1N32 - chains A and D of the 23 polymer chains in the assembly; structure by X-ray diffraction, 3.00 A resolution.

# Chain A
Molecule: 16S ribosomal RNA
Source organism: Thermus thermophilus
Sequence (1522 nucleotides; each row starts with the number of its first residue; note: 42 numbers in that range are skipped by the numbering (no residue carries them; nothing is unmodelled there); a row labelled like 190A-190L holds insertion residues (190A, then the next letters in order); numbering starts at 0):
     0 UUUGUUGGAGAGUUUGAUCCUGGCUCAGGGUGAACGCUGGCGGCGUGCCU
    50 AAGACAUGCAAGUCGUGCGGG
    73 CCGCGGGGUUUU
    88 ACUCCG
    95 UGGUC
   101 AGCGGCGGACGGGUGAGUAACGCGUGGGU
  129A G
   130 ACCUACCCGGAAGAGGGGGACAACCCGGGGAAACUCGGGCUAAUCCCCCA
   180 UGUGGACCCGC
190A-190L CCCUUGGGGUGU
   191 GUCCAAAGGGCUUU
   216 GCCCGCUUCCGGAUGGGCCCGCGUCCCAUCAGCUAGUUGGUGGGGUAAUG
   266 GCCCACCAAGGCGACGACGGGUAGCCGGUCUGAGAGGAUGGCCGGCCACA
   316 GGGGCACUGAGACACGGGCCCCACUCCUACGGGAGGCAGCAGUUAGGAAU
   366 CUUCCGCAAUGGGCGCAAGCCUGACGGAGCGACGCCGCUUGGAGGAAGAA
   416 GCCCUUCGGGGUGUAAACUCCUGAA
   442 CCCGGGACGAAACCCCCGACGA
   474 GGGGACUGACGGUACCGGG
   494 GUAAUAGCGCCGGCCAACUCCGUGCCAGCAGCCGCGGUAAUACGGAGGGC
   544 GCGAGCGUUACCCGGAUUCACUGGGCGUAAAGGGCGUGUAGGCGGCCUGG
   594 GGCGUCCCAUGUGAAAGACCACGGCUCAACCGUGGGGGAGCGUGGGAUAC
   644 GCUCAGGCUAGACGGUGGGAGAGGGUGGUGGAAUUCCCGGAGUAGCGGUG
   694 AAAUGCGCAGAUACCGGGAGGAACGCCGAUGGCGAAGGCAGCCACCUGGU
   744 CCACCCGUGACGCUGAGGCGCGAAAGCGUGGGGAGCAAACCGGAUUAGAU
   794 ACCCGGGUAGUCCACGCCCUAAACGAUGCGCGCUAGGUCUCUGGGUCU
   848 CCUGGGGGCCGAAGCUAACGCGUUAAGCGCGCCGCCUGGGGAGUACGGCC
   898 GCAAGGCUGAAACUCAAAGGAAUUGACGGGGGCCCGCACAAGCGGUGGAG
   948 CAUGUGGUUUAAUUCGAAGCAACGCGAAGAACCUUACCAGGCCUUGACAU
   998 GCUAGG
 1003A G
  1004 AACCCGGGUGAAAGCCUGGGGUGCCCC
1030A-1030D GCGA
  1031 GGGGAGCCCUAGCACAGGUGCUGCAUGGCCGUCGUCAGCUCGUGCCGUGA
  1081 GGUGUUGGGUUAAGUCCCGCAACGAGCGCAACCCCCGCCGUUAGUUGCCA
  1131 GCGGUUCGGCCGGGCACUCUAACGGGACUGCCCGCGAAA
  1171 GCGGGAGGAAGGAGGGGACGACGUCUGGUCAGCAUGGCCCUUACGGCCUG
  1221 GGCGACACACGUGCUACAAUGCCCACUACAAAGCGAUGCCACCCGGCAAC
  1271 GGGGAGCUAAUCGCAAAAAGGUGGGCCCAGUUCGGAUUGGGGUCUGCAAC
  1321 CCGACCCCAUGAAGCCGGAAUCGCUAGUAAUCGCGGAUCAG
 1361A C
  1362 CAUGCCGCGGUGAAUACGUUCCCGGGCCUUGUACACACCGCCCGUCACGC
  1412 CAUGGGAGCGGGCUCUACCCGAAGUCGCCGGG
  1446 AGCCUACGGG
  1459 CAGGCGCCGAGGGUAGGGCCCGUGACUGGGGCGAAGUCGUAACAAGGUAG
  1509 CUGUACCGGAAGGUGCGGCUGGAUCACCUCCUUUCU
Unresolved in the structure: 0-4, 1535-1538
Bound ions: Mg2+ site 1: U12, G22; Mg2+ site 2: G15, U920; Mg2+ site 3 near G21 (its only coordinating residue here); Mg2+ site 4: G46, G394; Mg2+ site 5: C48, G115; Mg2+ site 6 near G52 (its only coordinating residue here); Mg2+ site 7 near A53 (its only coordinating residue here); Mg2+ site 8: A59, U387; Mg2+ site 9: G61, U62, G105; Mg2+ site 10: G70, U98; Mg2+ site 11: G107, G324, G326; Mg2+ site 12: A109, G331; 88 more Mg2+ sites not listed
Residues lining bound ligands: paromomycin (PAR): C1404, G1405, U1406, C1407, A1408, C1409, C1490, G1491, A1492, A1493, G1494, U1495, C1496
Reported in the primary citation:
  - contacts within the chain: G530-A1492
  - conformationally variable residues (side-chain flip): G530, A1492, A1493

# Chain D
Molecule: 30S ribosomal protein S4
Source organism: Thermus thermophilus
Reference sequence: P80373 (RS4_THETH); residues 2-209 here correspond to UniProt positions 1-208 (UniProt number = residue number - 1)
Sequence (208 residues; row label = number of the first residue in the row):
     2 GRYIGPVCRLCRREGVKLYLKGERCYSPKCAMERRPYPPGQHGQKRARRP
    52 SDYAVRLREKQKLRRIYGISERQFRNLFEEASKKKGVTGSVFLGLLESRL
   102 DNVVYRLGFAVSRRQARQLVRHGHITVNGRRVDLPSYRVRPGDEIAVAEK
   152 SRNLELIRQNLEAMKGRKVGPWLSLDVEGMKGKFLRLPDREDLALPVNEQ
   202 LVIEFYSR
Bound ions: Zn2+: Cys9, Cys12, Cys26, Cys31; Mg2+: Ala82, Ser83, Lys85, Thr89

# Interface between chain A and chain D
Residue-residue contacts (120; chain A residue first):
  A8(A) - Arg57(D)  base contact
  A8(A) - Glu205(D)  hydrogen bond to the base
  A8(A) - Ser208(D)  hydrogen bond to the base
  A8(A) - Arg209(D)  hydrogen bond to the base
  A26(A) - Arg209(D)  hydrogen bond to the base
  G28(A) - Arg76(D)  salt bridge to the phosphate
  C400(A) - Arg73(D)  salt bridge to the phosphate
  C401(A) - Arg73(D)  salt bridge to the phosphate
  C401(A) - Asn77(D)  hydrogen bond to the phosphate
  G402(A) - Gln74(D)  hydrogen bond to the phosphate
  G402(A) - Leu135(D)  sugar contact
  G402(A) - Ser137(D)  hydrogen bond to the phosphate
  C403(A) - Arg3(D)  salt bridge to the phosphate
  C403(A) - Gln74(D)  phosphate contact
  C403(A) - Arg122(D)  hydrogen bond to the sugar
  C403(A) - Pro136(D)  phosphate contact
  C403(A) - Ser137(D)  hydrogen bond to the phosphate
  U404(A) - Gly2(D)  hydrogen bond to the base
  U404(A) - Arg118(D)  salt bridge to the phosphate
  U404(A) - Arg122(D)  phosphate contact
  U405(A) - Gly2(D)  hydrogen bond to the base
  G406(A) - Ile5(D)  sugar contact
  G406(A) - Gln119(D)  hydrogen bond to the base
  G407(A) - Ser113(D)  phosphate contact
  G407(A) - Arg115(D)  salt bridge to the phosphate
  G407(A) - Gln116(D)  hydrogen bond to the phosphate
  G407(A) - Gln119(D)  sugar contact
  A408(A) - Leu21(D)  phosphate contact
  A408(A) - Lys22(D)  phosphate contact
  A408(A) - Ser113(D)  hydrogen bond to the phosphate
  A408(A) - Arg115(D)  phosphate contact
  A408(A) - Gln116(D)  hydrogen bond to the sugar
  G409(A) - Lys22(D)  phosphate contact
  G409(A) - Glu24(D)  phosphate contact
  G409(A) - Arg25(D)  hydrogen bond to the phosphate
  G410(A) - Lys22(D)  base contact
  G410(A) - Arg25(D)  salt bridge to the phosphate
  G410(A) - Lys30(D)  salt bridge to the phosphate
  A411(A) - Arg25(D)  salt bridge to the phosphate
  A411(A) - Lys30(D)  salt bridge to the phosphate
  A412(A) - Arg35(D)  base contact
  G413(A) - Arg36(D)  base contact
  G425(A) - Tyr38(D)  phosphate contact
  G425(A) - Gln45(D)  hydrogen bond to the phosphate
  G426(A) - Arg36(D)  salt bridge to the phosphate
  G426(A) - Tyr38(D)  hydrogen bond to the phosphate
  G426(A) - Gly41(D)  hydrogen bond to the phosphate
  G426(A) - Gln42(D)  hydrogen bond to the sugar
  G426(A) - Gln45(D)  phosphate contact
  U427(A) - Arg10(D)  phosphate contact
  U427(A) - Arg13(D)  salt bridge to the phosphate
  U427(A) - Arg36(D)  salt bridge to the phosphate
  U427(A) - Pro40(D)  phosphate contact
  U427(A) - Gly41(D)  hydrogen bond to the phosphate
  G428(A) - Pro7(D)  phosphate contact
  G428(A) - Arg10(D)  salt bridge to the phosphate
  G428(A) - Arg13(D)  hydrogen bond to the phosphate
  U429(A) - Cys9(D)  phosphate contact
  U429(A) - Arg13(D)  salt bridge to the phosphate
  U429(A) - Lys22(D)  hydrogen bond to the sugar
  U429(A) - Arg25(D)  sugar contact
  U429(A) - Arg36(D)  salt bridge to the phosphate
  A430(A) - Pro7(D)  phosphate contact
  A430(A) - Val8(D)  hydrogen bond to the phosphate
  A430(A) - Cys9(D)  hydrogen bond to the phosphate
  A430(A) - Lys22(D)  salt bridge to the phosphate
  C435(A) - Glu156(D)  sugar contact
  C436(A) - Glu156(D)  sugar contact
  U437(A) - Gln119(D)  hydrogen bond to the base
  U437(A) - His123(D)  hydrogen bond to the base
  U437(A) - His125(D)  hydrogen bond to the sugar
  U437(A) - Leu155(D)  phosphate contact
  G438(A) - His123(D)  sugar contact
  G438(A) - His125(D)  phosphate contact
  A439(A) - His123(D)  salt bridge to the phosphate
  C489(A) - Arg132(D)  salt bridge to the phosphate
  G490(A) - Arg132(D)  salt bridge to the phosphate
  A496(A) - Gln119(D)  base contact
  A496(A) - His123(D)  base contact
  C508(A) - Tyr54(D)  sugar contact
  C508(A) - Arg209(D)  salt bridge to the phosphate
  A509(A) - Ser52(D)  hydrogen bond to the phosphate
  A509(A) - Tyr54(D)  sugar contact
  A509(A) - Ala55(D)  sugar contact
  A509(A) - Leu58(D)  sugar contact
  C511(A) - His43(D)  hydrogen bond to the sugar
  U512(A) - Gln42(D)  sugar contact
  U512(A) - His43(D)  salt bridge to the phosphate
  U512(A) - Lys46(D)  salt bridge to the phosphate
  G540(A) - Gln42(D)  base contact
  G541(A) - Gly41(D)  phosphate contact
  G541(A) - Gln42(D)  hydrogen bond to the sugar
  G542(A) - Arg10(D)  salt bridge to the phosphate
  G542(A) - Arg14(D)  hydrogen bond to the phosphate
  G542(A) - Pro40(D)  sugar contact
  G542(A) - Gly41(D)  hydrogen bond to the phosphate
  C543(A) - Arg10(D)  salt bridge to the phosphate
  C543(A) - Arg14(D)  salt bridge to the phosphate
  C543(A) - Arg59(D)  hydrogen bond to the phosphate
  G544(A) - Leu58(D)  phosphate contact
  G544(A) - Arg59(D)  salt bridge to the phosphate
  G544(A) - Gln62(D)  phosphate contact
  G544(A) - Arg66(D)  salt bridge to the phosphate
  C545(A) - Lys61(D)  salt bridge to the phosphate
  C545(A) - Gln62(D)  phosphate contact
  C545(A) - Arg65(D)  salt bridge to the phosphate
  C545(A) - Glu72(D)  phosphate contact
  G546(A) - Tyr4(D)  base contact
  G546(A) - Ser71(D)  phosphate contact
  G546(A) - Glu72(D)  hydrogen bond to the phosphate
  G546(A) - Arg73(D)  hydrogen bond to the phosphate
  A547(A) - Gly2(D)  hydrogen bond to the phosphate
  U619(A) - Arg132(D)  base contact
  U619(A) - Val133(D)  base contact
  U619(A) - Asp134(D)  hydrogen bond to the base
  U619(A) - Leu135(D)  base contact
  U619(A) - Tyr138(D)  sugar contact
  C620(A) - Leu135(D)  sugar contact
  C620(A) - Ser137(D)  base contact
  C620(A) - Tyr138(D)  sugar contact
Other interface residues (no listed pair), chain A (49 interface residues in all): C418, C419, A499, C613
Other interface residues (no listed pair), chain D (65 interface residues in all): Gly6, Gly23, Ala32, Lys84, Leu157

# Overview
49 residues of chain A face 65 of chain D across their interface; the contacts include 38 hydrogen bonds and
30 salt bridges. Polar pairs include A8(A)-Glu205(D), A8(A)-Ser208(D) and A8(A)-Arg209(D). Bound to chain A:
paromomycin. The paper reports conformational variability at G530(A), A1492(A) and A1493(A); contacts within
the chain involving G530(A) and A1492(A).
Here chain A is 16S ribosomal RNA and chain D is 30S ribosomal protein S4, both from Thermus thermophilus.
Entry 1N32 (Structure of the Thermus thermophilus 30S ribosomal subunit bound to codon and near-cognate
transfer RNA anticodon ...) was determined by X-ray diffraction, deposited together with 1N33, 1N34 and 1N36.
